PDB entry 7YAC | electron microscopy, 3.24 A resolution | chains A and S of the 5 polymer chains in the assembly

Chain A:
Molecule: Guanine nucleotide-binding protein G(i) subunit alpha-1
Organism: Homo sapiens
Reference sequence: P63096 (GNAI1_HUMAN); residue numbers follow UniProt; this construct covers 1-354
Sequence (354 residues; each row starts with the number of its first residue):
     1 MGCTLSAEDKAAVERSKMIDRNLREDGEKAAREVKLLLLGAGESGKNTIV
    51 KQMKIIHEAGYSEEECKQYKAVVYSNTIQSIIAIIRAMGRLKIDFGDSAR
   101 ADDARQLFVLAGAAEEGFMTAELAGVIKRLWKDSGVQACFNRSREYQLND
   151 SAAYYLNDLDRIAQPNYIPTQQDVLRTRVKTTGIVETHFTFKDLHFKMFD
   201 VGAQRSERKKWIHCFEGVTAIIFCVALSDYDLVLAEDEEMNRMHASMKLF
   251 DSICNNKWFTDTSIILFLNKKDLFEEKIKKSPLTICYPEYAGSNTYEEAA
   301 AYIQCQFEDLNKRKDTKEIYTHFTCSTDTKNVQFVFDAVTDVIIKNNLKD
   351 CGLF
Unresolved in the structure: 1, 56-182
Construct notes: engineered mutation Asn47 (Ser in P63096), Ala203 (Gly in P63096), Ala245 (Glu in P63096), Ser326 (Ala in P63096)
Swiss-Prot annotation at these positions:
  - region: Lys35 to Lys46, Thr48 (G1 motif), Asp173 to Thr181 (G2 motif), Phe196 to Gly202, Gln204, Arg205 (G3 motif), Ile265 to Asp272 (G4 motif), Thr324, Cys325, Thr327 to Thr329 (G5 motif)
  - binding site (GTP): Glu43 to Lys46, Thr48, Ser151, Leu175 to Thr181, Asp200 to Gly202, Gln204, Asn269 to Asp272
  - binding site (Mg(2+)): Thr181
  - modified residue: Arg178 (ADP-ribosylarginine), Gln204 (Deamidated glutamine), Cys351 (ADP-ribosylcysteine)
  - lipidation: Gly2 (N-myristoyl glycine), Cys3 (S-palmitoyl cysteine)

Chain S:
Molecule: scFv16
Organism: Mus musculus
Notes: antibody fragment or engineered binder
Sequence (259 residues; row label = number of the first residue in the row):
     1 DVQLVESGGGLVQPGGSRKLSCSASGFAFSSFGMHWVRQAPEKGLEWVAY
    51 ISSGSGTIYYADTVKGRFTISRDDPKNTLFLQMTSLRSEDTAMYYCVRSI
   101 YYYGSSPFDFWGQGTTLTVSSGGGGSGGGGSGGGGSDIVMTQATSSVPVT
   151 PGESVSISCRSSKSLLHSNGNTYLYWFLQRPGQSPQLLIYRMSNLASGVP
   201 DRFSGSGSGTAFTLTISRLEAEDVGVYYCMQHLEYPLTFGAGTKLELKAA
   251 AHHHHHHHH
Unresolved in the structure: 1, 122-135, 248-259
Cystine bridges: Cys159-Cys229

Chain A / chain S interface:
Residue-residue contacts (14; chain A residue first):
  Ser6(A) - His167(S)
  Ser6(A) - Tyr173(S)  hydrogen bond
  Ala7(A) - Tyr235(S)  hydrogen bond (backbone-side chain)
  Glu8(A) - Tyr101(S)
  Glu8(A) - Tyr173(S)
  Glu8(A) - Tyr175(S)
  Glu8(A) - His232(S)  salt bridge
  Lys10(A) - Tyr235(S)
  Ala11(A) - Tyr101(S)  hydrophobic
  Glu14(A) - Ser52(S)  hydrogen bond
  Glu14(A) - Thr57(S)  hydrogen bond
  Arg15(A) - Tyr101(S)
  Met18(A) - Ser53(S)
  Met18(A) - Gly54(S)
Interface residues without a listed pair, chain A (9 interface residues in all): Ala12
Interface residues without a listed pair, chain S (14 interface residues in all): Ile100, Tyr102, Pro107, Leu233

In short:
Chain A and chain S form an interface of 9 and 14 residues respectively, with 4 hydrogen bonds and 1 salt
bridge. Among the polar pairs are Glu8(A)-His232(S), Ser6(A)-Tyr173(S) and Ala7(A)-Tyr235(S). Curated
annotation (UniProt) lists 21 GTP-binding residues and Mg2+-binding residue Thr181(A) on chain A.
Chain A is Guanine nucleotide-binding protein G(i) subunit alpha-1 (Homo sapiens) and chain S is scFv16 (Mus
musculus); the structure, Paltusotine-bound SSTR2-Gi complex, was determined by electron microscopy (same
publication as 7YAE).
